6ACW - chains B and C of the 3 polymer chains in the assembly; structure by electron microscopy, 4.00 A resolution.

Chain B:
Name: VP0
Organism: Coxsackievirus A10
UniProtKB: A0A1V0FT21 (A0A1V0FT21_9ENTO); residues -68 to 255 here correspond to UniProt positions 1-324 (UniProt number = residue number + 69)
Amino-acid sequence (324 residues; numbered -68 to 255; the number before each row is that of its first residue; numbers below 1 keep their minus sign (Met-68 is residue -68)):
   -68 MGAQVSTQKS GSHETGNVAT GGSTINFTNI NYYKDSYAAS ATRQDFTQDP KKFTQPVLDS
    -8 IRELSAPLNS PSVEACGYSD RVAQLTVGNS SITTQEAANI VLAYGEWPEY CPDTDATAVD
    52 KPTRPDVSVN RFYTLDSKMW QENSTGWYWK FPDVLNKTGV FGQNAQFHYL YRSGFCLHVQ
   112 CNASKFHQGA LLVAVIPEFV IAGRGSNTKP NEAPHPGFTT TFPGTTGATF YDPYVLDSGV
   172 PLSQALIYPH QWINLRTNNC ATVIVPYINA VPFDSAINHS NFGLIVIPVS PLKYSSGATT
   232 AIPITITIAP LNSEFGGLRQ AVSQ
Disordered / not traced: -68 to 29, 43-52, 57-60, 137-144, 251-255

Chain C:
Name: VP3
Organism: Coxsackievirus A10
UniProtKB: A0A1V0FT21 (A0A1V0FT21_9ENTO); residues 1-240 here correspond to UniProt positions 325-564 (UniProt number = residue number + 324)
Amino-acid sequence (240 residues; each row starts with the number of its first residue):
     1 GIPAELRPGT NQFLTTDDGT AAPILPGFTP TPTIHIPGEV HSLLELCRVE TILEVNNTTE
    61 ATGLTRLLIP VSSQNKADEL CAAFMVDPGR IGPWQSTLVG QICRYYTQWS GSLKVTFMFT
   121 GSFMATGKML VAYSPPGSAQ PANRETAMLG THVIWDFGLQ SSVSLVIPWI SNTHFRTAKT
   181 GGNYDYYTAG VVTLWYQTNY VVPPETPGEA YIIAMGAAQD NFTLKICKDT DEVTQQAVLQ
Disordered / not traced: 1, 173-188, 232-240

Interface between chain B and chain C:
Contacting residue pairs (46; chain B residue first):
  Glu37(B) - His35(C)  salt bridge
  Glu37(B) - Pro37(C)
  Phe117(B) - Met124(C)  hydrophobic
  His118(B) - Ser122(C)
  Gln119(B) - Thr120(C)
  Gln119(B) - Gly121(C)
  Gln119(B) - Ser122(C)  hydrogen bond (side chain-backbone)
  Gln119(B) - Glu209(C)  hydrogen bond (side chain-backbone)
  Gly120(B) - Thr120(C)
  Ala121(B) - Thr120(C)
  Pro164(B) - Leu64(C)  hydrophobic
  Tyr165(B) - Glu54(C)  hydrogen bond
  Tyr165(B) - Gly63(C)
  Leu173(B) - Leu67(C)  hydrophobic
  Ser174(B) - Thr51(C)
  Ser174(B) - Ile52(C)  hydrogen bond (backbone-backbone)
  Ser174(B) - Glu54(C)
  Ser174(B) - Leu67(C)
  Ser174(B) - Ser96(C)
  Gln175(B) - Ser96(C)  hydrogen bond (side chain-backbone)
  Gln175(B) - Thr97(C)  hydrogen bond (side chain-backbone)
  Gln175(B) - Leu98(C)
  Gln175(B) - Gln101(C)
  Leu177(B) - Val49(C)
  Leu177(B) - Glu50(C)
  Leu177(B) - Ile52(C)  hydrophobic
  Leu177(B) - Met215(C)  hydrophobic
  Ile178(B) - Leu98(C)  hydrophobic
  Trp183(B) - Ile52(C)  hydrophobic
  Trp183(B) - Ile213(C)  hydrophobic
  Asn185(B) - Met118(C)
  Asn185(B) - Phe119(C)  hydrogen bond (side chain-backbone)
  Asn185(B) - Ser161(C)
  Arg187(B) - Phe119(C)
  Arg187(B) - Gly121(C)
  Arg187(B) - Ser122(C)  hydrogen bond (side chain-backbone)
  Arg187(B) - Phe123(C)
  Arg187(B) - Phe157(C)  hydrogen bond (side chain-backbone)
  Asn200(B) - Ile36(C)
  Ala201(B) - Ile34(C)
  Ser221(B) - Thr120(C)
  Ser221(B) - Tyr211(C)
  Lys224(B) - Pro207(C)
  Ser226(B) - Glu205(C)  hydrogen bond (side chain-backbone)
  Ser226(B) - Thr206(C)
  Ser226(B) - Pro207(C)
Interface residues without a listed pair, chain B (31 interface residues in all): Tyr35, Lys116, Thr188, Tyr198, Ile199, Pro203, Pro219, Val220, Pro222, Tyr225
Interface residues without a listed pair, chain C (38 interface residues in all): Gly38, Arg66, Leu68, Ala125, Gly158, Ala210

Summary:
Chain B and chain C form an interface of 31 and 38 residues respectively, with 10 hydrogen bonds and 1 salt
bridge. Polar contacts include Glu37(B)-His35(C), Gln119(B)-Ser122(C) and Gln119(B)-Glu209(C).
Chain B is VP0 and chain C is VP3, both from Coxsackievirus A10; the structure, The structure of CVA10 virus
procapsid particle, was determined by electron microscopy together with 6ACU, 6ACY, 6ACZ, 6AD0 and 6AD1 from
the same study.
